PDB entry 5V48 | X-ray diffraction, 3.00 A resolution | chains A and B

# Chain A (and B)
Molecule: Neprilysin
Source organism: Oryctolagus cuniculus
Notes: EC 3.4.24.11; chain B of this document is another copy of the same molecule, construct and numbering; everything in this record applies to it too
UniProt: P08049 (NEP_RABIT); residues 55-750 here = UniProt positions 55-750
Amino-acid sequence (696 residues; row label = number of the first residue in the row):
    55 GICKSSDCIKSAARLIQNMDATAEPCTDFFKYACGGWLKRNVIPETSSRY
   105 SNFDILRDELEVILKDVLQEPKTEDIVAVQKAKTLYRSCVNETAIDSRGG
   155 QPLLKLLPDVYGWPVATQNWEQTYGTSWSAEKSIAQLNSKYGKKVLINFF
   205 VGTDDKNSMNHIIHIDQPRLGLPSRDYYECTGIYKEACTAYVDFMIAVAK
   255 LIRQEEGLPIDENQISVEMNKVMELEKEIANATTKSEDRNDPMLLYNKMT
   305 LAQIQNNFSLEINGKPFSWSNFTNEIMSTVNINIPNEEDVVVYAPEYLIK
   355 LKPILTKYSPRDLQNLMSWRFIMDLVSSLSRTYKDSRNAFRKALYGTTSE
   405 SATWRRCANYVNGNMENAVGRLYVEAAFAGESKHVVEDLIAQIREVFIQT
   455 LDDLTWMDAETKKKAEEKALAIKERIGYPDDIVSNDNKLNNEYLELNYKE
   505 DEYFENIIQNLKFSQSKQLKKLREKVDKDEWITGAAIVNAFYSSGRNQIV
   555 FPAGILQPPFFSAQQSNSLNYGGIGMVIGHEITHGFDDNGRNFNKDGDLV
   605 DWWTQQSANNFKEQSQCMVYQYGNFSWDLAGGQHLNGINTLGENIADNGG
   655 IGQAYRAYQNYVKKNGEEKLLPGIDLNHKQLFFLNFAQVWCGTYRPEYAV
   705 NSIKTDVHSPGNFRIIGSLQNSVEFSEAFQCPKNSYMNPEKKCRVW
Differences from the reference sequence: variant Lys194 (Asn in P08049), Ser363 (Phe in P08049); conflict Leu367 (Phe in P08049), Met371 (Phe in P08049)
Swiss-Prot annotation at these positions:
  - active site: Glu585, Asp651 (Proton donor)
  - binding site (a peptide): Arg103
  - binding site (Zn(2+)): His584, His588, Glu647
  - glycosylation (N-linked (GlcNAc...) asparagine): Asn145, Asn285, Asn311, Asn325, Asn628
  - mutagenesis: His584 (H584F: Abolished peptidase activity), His588 (H588F: Abolished peptidase activity), His638 (H638F: Does not affect the peptidase activity)
Cystine bridges: Cys57-Cys62, Cys80-Cys735, Cys88-Cys695, Cys143-Cys411, Cys234-Cys242, Cys621-Cys747
Glycans and other covalent adducts: N-acetylglucosamine (NAG) linked to Asn145, Asn285, Asn311, Asn325
Ion coordination: Zn2+: His584, His588, Glu647 (together with thiorphan)
Small-molecule neighbours: thiorphan (TIO; (2-mercaptomethyl-3-phenyl-propionyl)-glycine): Arg103, Phe107, Arg111, Asn543, Ala544, Ile559, Phe564, Met580, Val581, His584, Glu585, His588, Glu647, Trp694, Asp710, His712, Arg718
From the paper describing this entry:
  - binding site for thiorphan: Phe107, Asn543, Ile559, Phe564, Val581, Trp694, Arg718
  - conformationally variable residues (side-chain flip): Phe107, Trp694

# Chain A / chain B interface
Contacting residue pairs - 25 pairs, chain A then chain B:
  Lys58(A) - Gly677(B)
  Ser60(A) - Gly677(B)
  Ile63(A) - Ile63(B)
  Ile63(A) - Ala67(B)
  Ile63(A) - Pro676(B)
  Ile63(A) - Gly677(B)
  Lys64(A) - Ala67(B)
  Ala67(A) - Ile63(B)
  Ala67(A) - Ala67(B)  hydrophobic
  Ile70(A) - Ser60(B)
  Ile70(A) - Lys64(B)
  Gln71(A) - Lys64(B)
  Val96(A) - Val116(B)  hydrophobic
  Val96(A) - Lys119(B)
  Glu99(A) - Ala406(B)
  Glu99(A) - Trp408(B)  hydrogen bond
  Val116(A) - Val96(B)  hydrophobic
  Asp120(A) - Lys93(B)  salt bridge
  Glu146(A) - Thr402(B)  hydrogen bond
  Arg385(A) - Asn392(B)
  Arg385(A) - Thr402(B)  hydrogen bond (side chain-backbone)
  Ala406(A) - Glu99(B)
  Trp408(A) - Glu99(B)
  Pro676(A) - Ile63(B)  hydrophobic
  Gly677(A) - Lys58(B)  hydrogen bond (backbone-backbone)
Also at the interface, not in a pair above, chain A (24 interface residues in all): Ser59, Ala66, Ile117, Lys119, Thr147, Ser403, Thr407
Also at the interface, not in a pair above, chain B (22 interface residues in all): Ser59, Ala66, Ile70, Arg94, Lys396, Ser403

# In short
24 residues of chain A face 22 of chain B across their interface, with 4 hydrogen bonds and 1 salt bridge.
Among the polar pairs are Asp120(A)-Lys93(B), Glu99(A)-Trp408(B) and Glu146(A)-Thr402(B). Chain A binds
thiorphan. The paper reports a binding site for thiorphan at Phe107(A), Asn543(A) and Ile559(A) among others;
conformational variability at Phe107(A) and Trp694(A).
Chain A and chain B are both Neprilysin (Oryctolagus cuniculus); the structure, Soluble rabbit neprilysin in
complex with thiorphan, was determined by X-ray diffraction (same publication as 4XBH).
